5U8S - chains 4 and 6 of the 13 polymer chains in the assembly; structure by electron microscopy, 6.10 A resolution (low resolution: residue-level contacts below are approximate; hydrogen-bond / salt-bridge calls are withheld).

Chain 4:
Protein: DNA replication licensing factor MCM4
Organism: Saccharomyces cerevisiae (strain ATCC 204508 / S288c)
Notes: EC 3.6.4.12
UniProtKB: P30665 (MCM4_YEAST); residue numbers follow UniProt; this construct covers 1-467, 498-933
Sequence (933 residues; row label = number of the first residue in the row; note: 28 numbers in that range are skipped by the numbering (no residue carries them; nothing is unmodelled there); a row labelled like 470A-470Z holds insertion residues (470A, then the next letters in order)):
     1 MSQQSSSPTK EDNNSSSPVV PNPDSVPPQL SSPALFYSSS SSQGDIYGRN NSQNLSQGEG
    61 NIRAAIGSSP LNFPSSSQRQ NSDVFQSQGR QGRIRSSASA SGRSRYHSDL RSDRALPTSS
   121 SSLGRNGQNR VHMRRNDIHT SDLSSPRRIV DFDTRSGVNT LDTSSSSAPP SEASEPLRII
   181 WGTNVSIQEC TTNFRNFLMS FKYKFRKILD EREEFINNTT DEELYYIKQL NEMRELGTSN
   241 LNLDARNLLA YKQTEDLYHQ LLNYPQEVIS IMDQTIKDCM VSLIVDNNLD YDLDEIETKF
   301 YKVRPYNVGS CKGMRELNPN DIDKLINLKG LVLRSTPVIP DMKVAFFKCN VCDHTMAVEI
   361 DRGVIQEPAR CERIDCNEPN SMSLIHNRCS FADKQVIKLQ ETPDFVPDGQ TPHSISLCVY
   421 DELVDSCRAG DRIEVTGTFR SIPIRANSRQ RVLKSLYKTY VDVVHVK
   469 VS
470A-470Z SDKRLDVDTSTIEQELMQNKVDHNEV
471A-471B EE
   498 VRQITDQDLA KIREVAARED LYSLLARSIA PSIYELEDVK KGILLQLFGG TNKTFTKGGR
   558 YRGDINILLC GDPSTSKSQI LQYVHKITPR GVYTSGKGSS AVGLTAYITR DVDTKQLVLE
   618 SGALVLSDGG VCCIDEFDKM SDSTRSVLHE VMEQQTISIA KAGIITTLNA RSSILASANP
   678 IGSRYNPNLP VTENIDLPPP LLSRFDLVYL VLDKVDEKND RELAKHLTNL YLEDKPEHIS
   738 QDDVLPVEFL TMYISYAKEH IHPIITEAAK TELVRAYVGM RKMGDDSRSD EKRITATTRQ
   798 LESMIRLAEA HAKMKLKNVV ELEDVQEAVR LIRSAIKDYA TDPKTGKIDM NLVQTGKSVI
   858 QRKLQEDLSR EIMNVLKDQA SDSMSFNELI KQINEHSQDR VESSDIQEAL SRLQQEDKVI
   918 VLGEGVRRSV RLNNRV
Not modelled in the structure: 1-176, 213-220, 470A-470Z, 471A-471B, 731-740, 780-792, 839-850, 930-933
Construct notes: conflict Val-469 (Lys468 in P30665), Ser-470 (Val469 in P30665)
Swiss-Prot annotation at these positions:
  - motif: Ser-700 to Asp-703 (Arginine finger)
  - binding site (ATP): Gly-568 to Ser-575
  - modified residue (Phosphoserine): Ser-52, Ser-56, Ser-69
  - mutagenesis: Lys-574 (K574A: Loss of MCM2-7 complex helicase activity)

Chain 6:
Protein: DNA replication licensing factor MCM6
Organism: Saccharomyces cerevisiae (strain ATCC 204508 / S288c)
Notes: EC 3.6.4.12
UniProtKB: P53091 (MCM6_YEAST); residues 1-1017 here = UniProt positions 1-1017
Sequence (1017 residues; numbered 1 to 1017; the number before each row is that of its first residue):
     1 MSSPFPADTP SSNRPSNSSP PPSSIGAGFG SSSGLDSQIG SRLHFPSSSQ PHVSNSQTGP
    61 FVNDSTQFSS QRLQTDGSAT NDMEGNEPAR SFKSRALNHV KKVDDVTGEK VREAFEQFLE
   121 DFSVQSTDTG EVEKVYRAQI EFMKIYDLNT IYIDYQHLSM RENGALAMAI SEQYYRFLPF
   181 LQKGLRRVVR KYAPELLNTS DSLKRSEGDE GQADEDEQQD DDMNGSSLPR DSGSSAAPGN
   241 GTSAMATRSI TTSTSPEQTE RVFQISFFNL PTVHRIRDIR SEKIGSLLSI SGTVTRTSEV
   301 RPELYKASFT CDMCRAIVDN VEQSFKYTEP TFCPNPSCEN RAFWTLNVTR SRFLDWQKVR
   361 IQENANEIPT GSMPRTLDVI LRGDSVERAK PGDRCKFTGV EIVVPDVTQL GLPGVKPSST
   421 LDTRGISKTT EGLNSGVTGL RSLGVRDLTY KISFLACHVI SIGSNIGASS PDANSNNRET
   481 ELQMAANLQA NNVYQDNERD QEVFLNSLSS DEINELKEMV KDEHIYDKLV RSIAPAVFGH
   541 EAVKKGILLQ MLGGVHKSTV EGIKLRGDIN ICVVGDPSTS KSQFLKYVVG FAPRSVYTSG
   601 KASSAAGLTA AVVRDEEGGD YTIEAGALML ADNGICCIDE FDKMDISDQV AIHEAMEQQT
   661 ISIAKAGIHA TLNARTSILA AANPVGGRYN RKLSLRGNLN MTAPIMSRFD LFFVILDDCN
   721 EKIDTELASH IVDLHMKRDE AIEPPFSAEQ LRRYIKYART FKPILTKEAR SYLVEKYKEL
   781 RKDDAQGFSR SSYRITVRQL ESMIRLSEAI ARANCVDEIT PSFIAEAYDL LRQSIIRVDV
   841 DDVEMDEEFD NIESQSHAAS GNNDDNDDGT GSGVITSEPP ADIEEGQSEA TARPGTSEKK
   901 KTTVTYDKYV SMMNMIVRKI AEVDREGAEE LTAVDIVDWY LLQKENDLGS LAEYWEERRL
   961 AFKVIKRLVK DRILMEIHGT RHNLRDLENE ENENNKTVYV IHPNCEVLDQ LEPQDSS
Not modelled in the structure: 1-102, 195-259, 421-443, 464-509, 841-1017
Swiss-Prot annotation at these positions:
  - motif: Ser-707 to Asp-710 (Arginine finger)
  - binding site (ATP): Gly-575 to Ser-582
  - modified residue: Ser-78 (Phosphoserine), Ser-249 (Phosphoserine), Ser-372 (Phosphoserine), Thr-766 (Phosphothreonine)
  - mutagenesis: Lys-581 (K581A: Loss of MCM2-7 complex helicase activity)
Residues lining bound ligands: ATP (adenosine-5'-triphosphate): His-653, Glu-657, Pro-704, Arg-708, Arg-798

Chain 4 / chain 6 interface:
Contacting residue pairs - 99 pairs, chain 4 then chain 6:
  Ser-335(4) / Arg-375(6)
  Thr-336(4) / Arg-375(6)
  Pro-337(4) / Arg-375(6)
  Val-338(4) / Ile-452(6)
  Pro-340(4) / Tyr-450(6)
  Pro-340(4) / Lys-451(6)
  Pro-340(4) / Ile-452(6)
  Met-342(4) / Pro-417(6)
  Met-342(4) / Leu-448(6)
  Met-342(4) / Tyr-450(6)
  Thr-355(4) / Asp-104(6)
  Val-364(4) / Thr-420(6)
  Ile-365(4) / Pro-417(6)
  Ile-365(4) / Ser-418(6)
  Ile-365(4) / Ser-419(6)
  Ile-365(4) / Thr-420(6)
  Ile-365(4) / Leu-448(6)
  Gln-366(4) / Thr-420(6)
  Glu-367(4) / Ser-419(6)
  His-386(4) / Val-403(6)
  His-386(4) / Tyr-450(6)
  Asn-387(4) / Tyr-175(6)
  Asn-387(4) / Ile-402(6)
  Asn-387(4) / Val-403(6)
  Arg-388(4) / Arg-176(6)
  Phe-391(4) / Ser-281(6)
  Phe-391(4) / Ile-284(6)
  Phe-391(4) / Tyr-450(6)
  Ala-392(4) / Ser-281(6)
  Asp-393(4) / Arg-280(6)
  Asp-393(4) / Ser-281(6)
  Lys-394(4) / Gly-414(6)
  Lys-394(4) / Val-415(6)
  Gln-395(4) / Arg-375(6)
  Val-396(4) / Leu-412(6)
  Asp-421(4) / Arg-280(6)
  Val-424(4) / Arg-280(6)
  Asp-425(4) / Arg-277(6)
  Asp-425(4) / Arg-280(6)
  Asp-425(4) / Arg-375(6)
  Ile-444(4) / Pro-413(6)
  Arg-445(4) / Asp-447(6)
  Ser-448(4) / Leu-410(6)
  Arg-451(4) / Val-445(6)
  Lys-458(4) / Gly-411(6)
  Lys-458(4) / Pro-413(6)
  Asn-549(4) / Lys-737(6)
  Lys-550(4) / His-735(6)
  Lys-550(4) / Met-736(6)
  Phe-552(4) / Leu-734(6)
  Phe-552(4) / Glu-740(6)
  Thr-553(4) / Glu-740(6)
  Tyr-558(4) / Leu-734(6)
  Asp-608(4) / Met-373(6)
  Thr-611(4) / Arg-360(6)
  Gln-613(4) / Arg-296(6)
  Gln-613(4) / Arg-360(6)
  Leu-614(4) / Arg-296(6)
  Leu-614(4) / Arg-360(6)
  Val-615(4) / Met-373(6)
  Leu-616(4) / Gln-362(6)
  Glu-617(4) / Met-373(6)
  Ser-618(4) / Ala-365(6)
  Leu-623(4) / Thr-370(6)
  Asp-639(4) / Lys-601(6)
  Ser-640(4) / Ala-602(6)
  Ser-643(4) / Ser-599(6)
  Ser-643(4) / Lys-601(6)
  Ser-643(4) / Ala-602(6)
  Glu-650(4) / Lys-586(6)
  Gln-651(4) / Tyr-597(6)
  Ile-661(4) / Val-294(6)
  Ile-661(4) / Thr-295(6)
  Ile-661(4) / Pro-391(6)
  Ile-661(4) / Gly-392(6)
  Ile-662(4) / Gly-392(6)
  Ile-662(4) / Leu-630(6)
  Thr-663(4) / Gly-392(6)
  Ile-761(4) / Lys-737(6)
  Ile-762(4) / Met-736(6)
  Lys-767(4) / Val-732(6)
  Lys-767(4) / Met-736(6)
  Val-771(4) / Ala-728(6)
  Thr-794(4) / Ser-578(6)
  Thr-795(4) / Ile-731(6)
  Leu-798(4) / His-735(6)
  Glu-799(4) / His-735(6)
  Ile-802(4) / His-735(6)
  Arg-859(4) / Asn-690(6)
  Arg-859(4) / Leu-693(6)
  Arg-909(4) / Val-685(6)
  Arg-909(4) / Leu-693(6)
  Arg-909(4) / Gly-697(6)
  Arg-909(4) / Asn-698(6)
  Arg-909(4) / Asn-700(6)
  Gln-912(4) / Gly-697(6)
  Gln-912(4) / Asn-700(6)
  Glu-913(4) / Leu-693(6)
  Glu-913(4) / Gly-697(6)
Also at the interface, not in a pair above, chain 4 (83 interface residues in all): Ile-339, Asp-341, Ile-360, Gly-363, Leu-384, Ile-385, Arg-428, Ala-429, Thr-548, Lys-554, Arg-607, Val-622, Asp-625, Thr-641, His-646, Asn-666, Pro-697, Pro-760, Thr-763, Thr-852
Also at the interface, not in a pair above, chain 6 (73 interface residues in all): Ile-279, Glu-282, Asn-366, Ile-368, Ser-372, Val-404, Pro-405, Gln-409, Ser-582, Val-589, Glu-616, Glu-640, Gly-686, Arg-696, Leu-699, Glu-749

In short:
Chain 4 and chain 6 form an interface of 83 and 73 residues respectively. Bound to chain 6: ATP. From UniProt:
8 ATP-binding residues and one mutagenesis site on chain 4; 8 ATP-binding residues and one mutagenesis site on
chain 6.
Here chain 4 is DNA replication licensing factor MCM4 and chain 6 is DNA replication licensing factor MCM6,
both from Saccharomyces cerevisiae (strain ATCC 204508 / S288c). Entry 5U8S (Structure of eukaryotic CMG
helicase at a replication fork) was determined by electron microscopy together with 5U8T from the same study.
